Entry 3O86 (X-ray diffraction, 1.60 A resolution); this record covers chain A.

[Chain A]
Name: Beta-lactamase
Organism: Escherichia coli
Notes: EC 3.5.2.6; fragment: Beta-lactamase
UniProt: P00811 (AMPC_ECOLI); residues 4-361 here correspond to UniProt positions 20-377 (UniProt number = residue number + 16)
Amino-acid sequence (358 residues; numbered 4 to 361; the number before each row is that of its first residue):
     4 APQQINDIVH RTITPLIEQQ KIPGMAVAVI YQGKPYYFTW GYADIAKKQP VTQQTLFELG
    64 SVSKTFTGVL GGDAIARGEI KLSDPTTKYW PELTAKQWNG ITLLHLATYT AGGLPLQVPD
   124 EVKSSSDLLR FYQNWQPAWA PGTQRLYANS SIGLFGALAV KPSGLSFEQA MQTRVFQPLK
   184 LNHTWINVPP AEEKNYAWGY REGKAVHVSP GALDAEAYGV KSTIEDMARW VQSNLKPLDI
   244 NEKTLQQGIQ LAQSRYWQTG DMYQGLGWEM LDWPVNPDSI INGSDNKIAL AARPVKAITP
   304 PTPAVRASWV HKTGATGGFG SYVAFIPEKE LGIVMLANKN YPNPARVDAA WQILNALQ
Disordered / not traced: 284-290
UniProt features mapped onto this chain:
  - active site: Ser64 (Acyl-ester intermediate)
  - binding site (a beta-lactam): Ser64, Gln120, Tyr150, Asn152, Ala318, Asn343
Small-molecule neighbours: BSF ({[(benzylsulfonyl)amino]methyl}boronic acid): Gly63, Ser64, Lys67, Tyr150, Asn152, Val211, Tyr221, Lys315, Gly317, Ala318, Thr319, Gly320
Reported in the primary citation:
  - binding site for BSF: Ser64, Gln120, Tyr150, Asn152, Tyr221, Ala318
  - catalytic residues: Ser64, Ala318
  - catalytic residues: Tyr150 (citing earlier work)
  - conformationally variable residues (side-chain flip): Tyr221

[Overview]
Bound to chain A: compound BSF. UniProt lists active-site residue Ser64 and 6 beta-lactam-binding residues.
From the paper: catalytic residues Ser64, Ala318 and Tyr150; a binding site for BSF at Ser64, Gln120 and
Tyr150 among others.
Chain A is Beta-lactamase (Escherichia coli); the structure, Crystal structure of AmpC beta-lactamase in
complex with a sulfonamide boronic acid inhibitor, was determined by X-ray diffraction together with 3O87 and
3O88 from the same study.
